PDB entry 5F28 | X-ray diffraction, 2.90 A resolution | chains A and B of the 3 polymer chains in the assembly

# Chain A (and B)
Protein: MEF2C
Organism: Mus musculus
Notes: chain B of this document is another copy of the same molecule, construct and numbering; everything in this record applies to it too
UniProtKB: Q8CFN5 (MEF2C_MOUSE), isoform Q8CFN5-4; numbering as in UniProt (aligned over 1-95)
Amino-acid sequence (95 residues; numbered 1 to 95; the number before each row is that of its first residue):
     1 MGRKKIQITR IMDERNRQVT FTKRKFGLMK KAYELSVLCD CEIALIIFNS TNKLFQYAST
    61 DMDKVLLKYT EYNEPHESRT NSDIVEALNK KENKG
Not modelled in the structure: 1-20, 91-95 (chain B: 1-18, 92-95)
Swiss-Prot annotation at these positions:
  - DNA-binding region: A58 to E86 (Mef2-type)
  - modified residue: K4 (N6-acetyllysine), S59 (Phosphoserine)

# Chain A / chain B interface
Contacting residue pairs - 119 pairs, chain A then chain B:
  F21(A) - L35(B)  hydrophobic
  F21(A) - C39(B)  hydrophobic
  F21(A) - C41(B)  hydrophobic
  R24(A) - K31(B)
  R24(A) - E34(B)  salt bridge
  R24(A) - L35(B)
  R24(A) - L38(B)
  K25(A) - E77(B)  salt bridge
  F26(A) - R79(B)
  F26(A) - L88(B)  hydrophobic
  G27(A) - K31(B)
  L28(A) - L28(B)
  L28(A) - K31(B)
  L28(A) - A32(B)
  L28(A) - L35(B)  hydrophobic
  M29(A) - E77(B)
  M29(A) - R79(B)
  K31(A) - L28(B)
  A32(A) - L28(B)
  Y33(A) - N81(B)
  Y33(A) - I84(B)  hydrophobic
  Y33(A) - V85(B)  hydrophobic
  E34(A) - R24(B)  salt bridge
  L35(A) - F21(B)  hydrophobic
  L35(A) - L28(B)  hydrophobic
  L35(A) - I47(B)  hydrophobic
  S36(A) - N81(B)  hydrogen bond
  L38(A) - R24(B)
  C39(A) - F21(B)  hydrophobic
  D40(A) - N49(B)
  D40(A) - S50(B)  hydrogen bond (backbone-backbone)
  C41(A) - F21(B)  hydrophobic
  C41(A) - F48(B)
  C41(A) - N49(B)
  E42(A) - I46(B)
  E42(A) - I47(B)
  E42(A) - F48(B)  hydrogen bond (backbone-backbone)
  I43(A) - L45(B)  hydrophobic
  I43(A) - I46(B)
  A44(A) - A44(B)
  A44(A) - L45(B)
  A44(A) - I46(B)  hydrogen bond (backbone-backbone)
  L45(A) - A44(B)
  L45(A) - L45(B)  hydrophobic
  I46(A) - E42(B)
  I46(A) - I43(B)
  I46(A) - A44(B)  hydrogen bond (backbone-backbone)
  I46(A) - L66(B)  hydrophobic
  I46(A) - Y69(B)  hydrophobic
  I47(A) - E42(B)
  F48(A) - C41(B)
  F48(A) - E42(B)  hydrogen bond (backbone-backbone)
  F48(A) - V65(B)
  F48(A) - K68(B)
  F48(A) - Y69(B)  hydrophobic
  N49(A) - D40(B)
  N49(A) - C41(B)
  S50(A) - C39(B)
  S50(A) - D40(B)  hydrogen bond (backbone-backbone)
  N52(A) - K68(B)  hydrogen bond
  N52(A) - Y72(B)
  L54(A) - Y69(B)  hydrophobic
  L54(A) - Y72(B)  hydrogen bond (backbone-side chain)
  L54(A) - H76(B)
  L54(A) - E77(B)
  F55(A) - E77(B)
  Q56(A) - Y69(B)  hydrogen bond
  Q56(A) - H76(B)  hydrogen bond
  Q56(A) - E77(B)  hydrogen bond (backbone-backbone)
  Q56(A) - S78(B)  hydrogen bond
  Q56(A) - R79(B)  hydrogen bond (backbone-backbone)
  Y57(A) - R79(B)
  Y57(A) - N81(B)  hydrogen bond
  A58(A) - R79(B)  hydrogen bond (backbone-backbone)
  A58(A) - T80(B)  hydrogen bond (backbone-side chain)
  A58(A) - N81(B)
  S59(A) - T80(B)  hydrogen bond (backbone-side chain)
  S59(A) - N81(B)  hydrogen bond (backbone-side chain)
  T60(A) - T80(B)  hydrogen bond (backbone-side chain)
  M62(A) - Y69(B)
  V65(A) - F48(B)
  L66(A) - Y69(B)  hydrophobic
  K68(A) - F48(B)
  K68(A) - N52(B)  hydrogen bond
  Y69(A) - I46(B)  hydrophobic
  Y69(A) - F48(B)  hydrophobic
  Y69(A) - L54(B)  hydrophobic
  Y69(A) - Q56(B)  hydrogen bond
  Y69(A) - M62(B)
  Y69(A) - L66(B)  hydrophobic
  Y72(A) - N52(B)
  Y72(A) - L54(B)
  H76(A) - L54(B)
  H76(A) - Q56(B)  hydrogen bond
  E77(A) - K25(B)  salt bridge
  E77(A) - M29(B)
  E77(A) - L54(B)  hydrogen bond (backbone-backbone)
  E77(A) - F55(B)
  E77(A) - Q56(B)  hydrogen bond (backbone-backbone)
  S78(A) - Q56(B)  hydrogen bond
  R79(A) - K25(B)
  R79(A) - F26(B)
  R79(A) - M29(B)
  R79(A) - Q56(B)  hydrogen bond (backbone-backbone)
  R79(A) - Y57(B)
  R79(A) - A58(B)  hydrogen bond (backbone-backbone)
  T80(A) - Y57(B)
  T80(A) - A58(B)
  T80(A) - T60(B)
  N81(A) - Y33(B)
  N81(A) - Y57(B)  hydrogen bond
  N81(A) - A58(B)
  N81(A) - S59(B)  hydrogen bond (side chain-backbone)
  I84(A) - F26(B)  hydrophobic
  I84(A) - M29(B)  hydrophobic
  I84(A) - Y33(B)  hydrophobic
  V85(A) - Y33(B)
  A87(A) - F26(B)  hydrophobic
  L88(A) - K30(B)
Interface residues without a listed pair, chain A (53 interface residues in all): K30, V37, K53
Interface residues without a listed pair, chain B (51 interface residues in all): S36, V37, K53

# Overview
The interface between chain A and chain B involves 53 residues on one side and 51 on the other, with 30
hydrogen bonds and 4 salt bridges. Among the polar pairs are R24(A)-E34(B), K25(A)-E77(B) and S36(A)-N81(B).
Chain A and chain B are both MEF2C (Mus musculus); the structure, Crystal structure of FAT domain of Focal
Adhesion Kinase (FAK) bound to the transcription factor MEF2C, was determined by X-ray diffraction.
